PDB entry 7LPS | X-ray diffraction, 3.78 A resolution | chains A and B of the 3 polymer chains in the assembly

# Chain A
Protein: DNA damage-binding protein 1
From: Homo sapiens
UniProt: Q16531 (DDB1_HUMAN); numbering as in UniProt (aligned over 1-1140)
Chain sequence (1140 residues; numbered 1 to 1140; the number before each row is that of its first residue):
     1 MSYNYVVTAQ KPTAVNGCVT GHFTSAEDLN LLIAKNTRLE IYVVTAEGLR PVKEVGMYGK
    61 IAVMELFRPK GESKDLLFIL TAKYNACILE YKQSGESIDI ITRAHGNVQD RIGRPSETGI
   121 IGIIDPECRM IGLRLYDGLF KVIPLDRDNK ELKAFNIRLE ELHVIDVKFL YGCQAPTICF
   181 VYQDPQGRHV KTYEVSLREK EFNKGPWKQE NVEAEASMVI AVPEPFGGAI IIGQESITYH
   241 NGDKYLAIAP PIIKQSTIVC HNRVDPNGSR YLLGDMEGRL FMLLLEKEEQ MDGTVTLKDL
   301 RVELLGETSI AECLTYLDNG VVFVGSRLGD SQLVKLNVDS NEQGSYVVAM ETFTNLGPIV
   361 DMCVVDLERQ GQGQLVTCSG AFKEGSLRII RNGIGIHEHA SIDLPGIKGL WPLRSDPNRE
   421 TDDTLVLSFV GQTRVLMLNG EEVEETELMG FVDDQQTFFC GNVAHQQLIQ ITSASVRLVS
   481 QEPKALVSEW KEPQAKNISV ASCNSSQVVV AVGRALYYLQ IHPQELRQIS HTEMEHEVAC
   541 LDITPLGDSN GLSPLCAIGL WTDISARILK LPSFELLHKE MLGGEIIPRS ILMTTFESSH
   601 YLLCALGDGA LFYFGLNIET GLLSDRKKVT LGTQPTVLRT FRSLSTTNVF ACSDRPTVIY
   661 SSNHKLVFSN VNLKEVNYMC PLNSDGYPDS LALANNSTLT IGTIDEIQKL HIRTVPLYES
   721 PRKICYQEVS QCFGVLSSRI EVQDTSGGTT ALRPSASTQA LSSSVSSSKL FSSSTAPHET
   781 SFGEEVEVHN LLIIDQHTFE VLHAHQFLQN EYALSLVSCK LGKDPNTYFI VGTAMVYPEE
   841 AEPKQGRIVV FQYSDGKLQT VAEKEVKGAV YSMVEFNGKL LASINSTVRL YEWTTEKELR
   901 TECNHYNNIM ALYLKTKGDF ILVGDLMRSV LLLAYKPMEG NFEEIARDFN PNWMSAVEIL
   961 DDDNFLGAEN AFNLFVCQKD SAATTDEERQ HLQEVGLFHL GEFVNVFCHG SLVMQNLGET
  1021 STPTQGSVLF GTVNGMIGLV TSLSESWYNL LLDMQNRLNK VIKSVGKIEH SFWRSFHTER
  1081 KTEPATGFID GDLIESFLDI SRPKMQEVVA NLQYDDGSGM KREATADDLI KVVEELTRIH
Disordered / not traced: 288-294, 339-346, 394-708, 771-781, 1016-1020, 1112-1124
Swiss-Prot annotation at these positions:
  - modified residue: Ser2 (N-acetylserine), Lys1067 (N6-acetyllysine), Thr1125 (Phosphothreonine)
  - cross-link: Lys1121 (Glycyl lysine isopeptide (Lys-Gly) (interchain with G-Cter in SUMO2))

# Chain B
Protein: Protein cereblon
From: Homo sapiens
UniProt: Q96SW2 (CRBN_HUMAN); residues 47-436 here = UniProt positions 47-436
Chain sequence (390 residues; numbered 47 to 436; the number before each row is that of its first residue):
    47 INFDTSLPTS HTYLGADMEE FHGRTLHDDD SCQVIPVLPQ VMMILIPGQT LPLQLFHPQE
   107 VSMVRNLIQK DRTFAVLAYS NVQEREAQFG TTAEIYAYRE EQDFGIEIVK VKAIGRQRFK
   167 VLELRTQSDG IQQAKVQILP ECVLPSTMSA VQLESLNKCQ IFPSKPVSRE DQCSYKWWQK
   227 YQKRKFHCAN LTSWPRWLYS LYDAETLMDR IKKQLREWDE NLKDDSLPSN PIDFSYRVAA
   287 CLPIDDVLRI QLLKIGSAIQ RLRCELDIMN KCTSLCCKQC QETEITTKNE IFSLSLCGPM
   347 AAYVNPHGYV HETLTVYKAC NLNLIGRPST EHSWFPGYAW TVAQCKICAS HIGWKFTATK
   407 KDMSPQKFWG LTRSALLPTI PDTEDEISPD
Disordered / not traced: 210-218
Metal / ion sites: Zn2+: Cys323, Cys326, Cys391, Cys394
Ligand contacts: Helios (RN9; 3-[3-[[1-[(3S)-2,6-bis(oxidanylidene)piperidin-3-yl]-2,5-bis(oxidanylidene)pyrrol-3-yl]amino]phenyl]-N-(3-chloranyl-4-methyl-phenyl)propanamide): Phe102, Val350, Asn351, Pro352, His353, Glu377, His378, Ser379, Trp380, Trp386, Trp400, Phe402
Swiss-Prot annotation at these positions:
  - binding site (Zn(2+)): Cys323, Cys326, Cys391, Cys394
  - binding site ((S)-thalidomide): His378, Trp380, Trp386
Reported in the primary citation:
  - binding site for Helios: Phe102, Pro352, His353

# Interface between chain A and chain B
Residue-residue contacts - 82 pairs, chain A then chain B:
  Asn16(A) - Glu200(B)
  Thr118(A) - Asn203(B)
  Thr118(A) - Lys204(B)
  Thr118(A) - Ile207(B)
  Gly119(A) - Asn203(B)
  His163(A) - Ile207(B)
  Ile165(A) - Lys204(B)
  Gln183(A) - Ile207(B)
  Gln183(A) - Phe208(B)  hydrogen bond (side chain-backbone)
  Gln183(A) - Pro209(B)
  Arg188(A) - Ile207(B)  hydrogen bond (side chain-backbone)
  Ala214(A) - Pro209(B)
  Glu215(A) - Arg230(B)  salt bridge
  Ser217(A) - Lys204(B)
  Val259(A) - Ser201(B)
  Val259(A) - Leu202(B)  hydrophobic
  Val259(A) - Lys204(B)  hydrogen bond (backbone-side chain)
  Met276(A) - Leu202(B)  hydrophobic
  Glu312(A) - Leu199(B)
  Glu312(A) - Glu200(B)  hydrogen bond (side chain-backbone)
  Glu312(A) - Ser201(B)  hydrogen bond (side chain-backbone)
  Arg327(A) - Leu199(B)
  Arg327(A) - Glu200(B)  salt bridge
  Leu328(A) - Leu237(B)  hydrophobic
  Pro358(A) - Leu237(B)  hydrophobic
  Val360(A) - Leu237(B)
  Val360(A) - Thr238(B)
  Val360(A) - Ser239(B)
  Phe382(A) - Asn236(B)
  Arg722(A) - Asn236(B)  hydrogen bond (side chain-backbone)
  Arg722(A) - Thr238(B)  hydrogen bond (side chain-backbone)
  Arg722(A) - Ser239(B)
  Arg722(A) - Trp240(B)
  Lys723(A) - Ser239(B)
  Glu785(A) - Lys229(B)  salt bridge
  Glu787(A) - Arg242(B)  salt bridge
  Tyr812(A) - Pro241(B)
  Tyr812(A) - Trp243(B)
  Leu814(A) - Trp243(B)  hydrophobic
  Val836(A) - Trp243(B)
  Pro838(A) - Tyr221(B)
  Pro838(A) - Gln225(B)
  Ala841(A) - Leu247(B)
  Ala841(A) - Arg256(B)
  Pro843(A) - Trp243(B)  hydrophobic
  Tyr871(A) - Leu244(B)  hydrophobic
  Ser886(A) - Pro435(B)
  Tyr906(A) - Ile433(B)
  Asn907(A) - Ile433(B)
  Asn908(A) - Ser434(B)  hydrogen bond (side chain-backbone)
  Asn908(A) - Pro435(B)
  Asn908(A) - Asp436(B)  hydrogen bond (backbone-backbone)
  Met910(A) - Leu244(B)  hydrophobic
  Met910(A) - Tyr248(B)
  Met910(A) - Arg309(B)  hydrogen bond
  Leu912(A) - Trp240(B)
  Tyr913(A) - Trp240(B)  hydrogen bond
  Asp925(A) - Asp436(B)
  Leu926(A) - Tyr248(B)  hydrophobic
  Met927(A) - Leu190(B)  hydrophobic
  Met927(A) - Tyr248(B)  hydrophobic
  Met927(A) - Ser303(B)
  Met927(A) - Gln306(B)
  Ser929(A) - Gln306(B)
  Pro951(A) - Cys188(B)
  Pro951(A) - Leu190(B)
  Pro951(A) - Gln306(B)
  Asn952(A) - Leu190(B)
  Trp953(A) - Leu190(B)
  Trp953(A) - Pro191(B)  hydrogen bond (side chain-backbone)
  Trp953(A) - Tyr248(B)
  Asn970(A) - Ala196(B)
  Phe972(A) - Ala196(B)
  Phe1003(A) - Ala196(B)  hydrophobic
  Phe1003(A) - Val197(B)  hydrophobic
  Phe1003(A) - Thr238(B)
  Asn1005(A) - Leu237(B)  hydrogen bond (side chain-backbone)
  Asn1005(A) - Thr238(B)
  Asn1005(A) - Ser239(B)  hydrogen bond (backbone-side chain)
  Val1033(A) - Leu237(B)
  Arg1080(A) - Cys188(B)  hydrogen bond
  Arg1080(A) - Leu190(B)
Also at the interface, not in a pair above, chain A (57 interface residues in all): Glu117, Met218, Ala381, Glu784, Ala834, Glu842, Ala869, Ile909
Also at the interface, not in a pair above, chain B (46 interface residues in all): Val189, Ser192, Thr193, Cys205, Gln206, His233, Tyr245, Ile305, Glu430

# Overview
57 residues of chain A and 46 residues of chain B are in contact; the contacts include 15 hydrogen bonds and 4
salt bridges. Polar pairs include Glu215(A)-Arg230(B), Arg327(A)-Glu200(B) and Glu785(A)-Lys229(B). Ligands of
chain B: Helios. From the paper: a binding site for Helios at Phe102(B), Pro352(B) and His353(B).
Chain A is DNA damage-binding protein 1 and chain B is Protein cereblon, both from Homo sapiens; the
structure, Crystal structure of DDB1-CRBN-ALV1 complex bound to Helios (IKZF2 ZF2), was determined by X-ray
diffraction.
